Entry 5HH4 (X-ray diffraction, 2.00 A resolution); this record covers chain A.

== Chain A ==
Name: Beta-lactamase IMP-1
Source organism: Serratia marcescens
Notes: EC 3.5.2.6
UniProtKB: P52699 (BLAB_SERMA); residues 1-228 here correspond to UniProt positions 19-246 (UniProt number = residue number + 18)
Sequence (230 residues; numbered -1 to 228; the number before each row is that of its first residue; numbers below 1 keep their minus sign (Gly-1 is residue -1)):
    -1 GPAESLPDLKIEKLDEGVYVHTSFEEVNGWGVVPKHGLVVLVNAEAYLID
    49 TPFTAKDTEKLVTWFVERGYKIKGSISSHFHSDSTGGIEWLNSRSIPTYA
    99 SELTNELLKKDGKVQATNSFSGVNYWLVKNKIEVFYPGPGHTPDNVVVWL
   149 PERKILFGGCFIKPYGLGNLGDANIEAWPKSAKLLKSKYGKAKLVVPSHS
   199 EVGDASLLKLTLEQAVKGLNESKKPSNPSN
Not modelled in the structure: -1 to 2, 221-228
Sequence notes: expression tag (-1 to 0); conflict Asn225 (Lys243 in P52699)
UniProt features mapped onto this chain:
  - binding site (Zn(2+)): His77, His79, Asp81, His139, Cys158, His197
  - binding site (a beta-lactam): Lys161, Asn167
Ion coordination: Zn2+ site 1: His77, His79, His139; Zn2+ site 2: Asp81, Cys158, His197 (together with 60M)
Ligand contacts: 60M (6-(phosphonomethyl)pyridine-2-carboxylic acid): Val25, Trp28, Val31, Phe51, His79, Ser80, Asp81, His139, Cys158, Lys161, Leu165, Gly166, Asn167, His197

== Overview ==
Ligands of chain A: compound 60M. His77, His79 and His139 form the Zn2+ site 1. Asp81, Cys158 and His197 form
the Zn2+ site 2. UniProt lists 6 Zn2+-binding residues and beta-lactam-binding residues Lys161 and Asn167.
Chain A is Beta-lactamase IMP-1 (Serratia marcescens); the structure, Crystal structure of
metallo-beta-lactamase IMP-1 in complex with a phosphonate-based inhibitor, was determined by X-ray
diffraction (same publication as 5HH5 and 5HH6).
